PDB entry 4DLK | X-ray diffraction, 2.02 A resolution | chains A and B

Chain A (and B):
Name: Phosphoribosylaminoimidazole carboxylase, ATPase subunit
Source organism: Bacillus anthracis
Notes: EC 4.1.1.21; chain B of this document is another copy of the same molecule, construct and numbering; everything in this record applies to it too
Reference sequence: Q81ZH7 (Q81ZH7_BACAN); numbering as in UniProt (aligned over 1-380)
Amino-acid sequence (380 residues; numbered 1 to 380; the number before each row is that of its first residue):
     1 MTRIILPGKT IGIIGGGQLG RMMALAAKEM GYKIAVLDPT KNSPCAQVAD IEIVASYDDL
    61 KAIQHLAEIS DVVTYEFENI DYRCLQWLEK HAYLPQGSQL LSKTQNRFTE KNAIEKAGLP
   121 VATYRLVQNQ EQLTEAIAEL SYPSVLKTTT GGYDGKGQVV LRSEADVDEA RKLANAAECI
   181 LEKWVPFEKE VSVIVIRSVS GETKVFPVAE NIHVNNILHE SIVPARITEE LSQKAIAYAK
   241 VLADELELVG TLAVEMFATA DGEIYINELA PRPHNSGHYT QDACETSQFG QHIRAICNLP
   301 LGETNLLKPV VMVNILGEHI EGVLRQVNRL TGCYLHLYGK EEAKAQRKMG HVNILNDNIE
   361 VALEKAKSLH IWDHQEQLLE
Metal / ion sites: Ca2+ site 1: Asp154 (together with ATP); Ca2+ site 2: Glu255, Glu268 (together with ATP); Ca2+ site 3: Glu268 (together with ATP)
Small-molecule neighbours:
  - ATP (adenosine-5'-triphosphate), molecule 1: Gln18, Leu19, Glu76, Phe77, Glu78, Tyr153, His213, Leu218, Glu255, Glu268, Arg272, His274, Asn275, Lys348
  - ATP, molecule 2: Phe77, Glu78, Asn79, Lys340, Lys344, Arg347
  - ATP, molecule 3: Arg107, Ala122, Val145, Lys147, Gly152, Tyr153, Asp154, Gly155, Gln158, Glu182, Lys183, Trp184, Val185, Phe187, Glu190, His213, Asn216, Phe257, Asn267, Glu268

Interface between chain A and chain B:
Contacting residue pairs (62):
  Leu6(A) - Leu324(B)
  Leu6(A) - Val327(B)  hydrophobic
  Pro7(A) - Leu337(B)  hydrophobic
  Arg21(A) - Lys28(B)  hydrogen bond (side chain-backbone)
  Leu25(A) - Leu25(B)  hydrophobic
  Leu25(A) - Glu29(B)
  Lys28(A) - Arg21(B)  hydrogen bond (backbone-side chain)
  Lys28(A) - Leu25(B)
  Lys28(A) - Gln47(B)  hydrogen bond (side chain-backbone)
  Lys28(A) - Val48(B)
  Lys28(A) - Leu337(B)
  Glu29(A) - Leu25(B)
  Glu29(A) - Gln281(B)  hydrogen bond
  Glu29(A) - His336(B)  salt bridge
  Glu29(A) - Leu337(B)  hydrogen bond (backbone-backbone)
  Met30(A) - Leu335(B)
  Met30(A) - Leu337(B)
  Gly31(A) - Leu337(B)  hydrogen bond (backbone-backbone)
  Gln47(A) - Lys28(B)  hydrogen bond (backbone-side chain)
  Gln47(A) - Asp50(B)
  Val48(A) - Lys28(B)
  Asp50(A) - Gln47(B)
  Gln281(A) - Glu29(B)  hydrogen bond
  Glu285(A) - Lys308(B)  salt bridge
  Glu285(A) - Tyr334(B)  hydrogen bond
  Glu285(A) - Leu355(B)
  Thr286(A) - Tyr334(B)  hydrogen bond
  Arg294(A) - Tyr334(B)
  Leu299(A) - Val327(B)  hydrophobic
  Pro300(A) - Val327(B)
  Pro300(A) - Asn328(B)
  Pro300(A) - Leu330(B)
  Pro300(A) - Thr331(B)
  Gly302(A) - Tyr334(B)
  Glu303(A) - Tyr334(B)  hydrogen bond (backbone-side chain)
  Asn305(A) - Lys308(B)
  Leu307(A) - Leu307(B)  hydrophobic
  Lys308(A) - Glu285(B)  salt bridge
  Lys308(A) - Asn305(B)
  Leu324(A) - Leu6(B)
  Val327(A) - Leu6(B)  hydrophobic
  Val327(A) - Leu299(B)  hydrophobic
  Val327(A) - Pro300(B)
  Asn328(A) - Ile4(B)
  Asn328(A) - Pro300(B)
  Leu330(A) - Pro300(B)
  Thr331(A) - Pro300(B)
  Thr331(A) - Glu303(B)
  Tyr334(A) - Glu285(B)  hydrogen bond
  Tyr334(A) - Thr286(B)
  Tyr334(A) - Gly302(B)
  Tyr334(A) - Glu303(B)  hydrogen bond (side chain-backbone)
  Leu335(A) - Pro7(B)  hydrophobic
  Leu335(A) - Glu29(B)
  Leu335(A) - Met30(B)
  His336(A) - Glu29(B)  salt bridge
  Leu337(A) - Pro7(B)  hydrophobic
  Leu337(A) - Lys28(B)
  Leu337(A) - Glu29(B)  hydrogen bond (backbone-backbone)
  Leu337(A) - Met30(B)
  Leu337(A) - Gly31(B)  hydrogen bond (backbone-backbone)
  Leu355(A) - Glu285(B)
Interface residues without a listed pair, chain A (36 interface residues in all): Ile4, Met22, Arg329, Gly332
Interface residues without a listed pair, chain B (35 interface residues in all): Met22, Arg294, Arg329

Overview:
36 residues of chain A face 35 of chain B across their interface; the contacts include 15 hydrogen bonds and 4
salt bridges. Polar contacts include Glu29(A)-His336(B), Glu285(A)-Lys308(B) and Arg21(A)-Lys28(B). Chain A
binds 3 copies of ATP. Glu255(A) and Glu268(A) form the Ca2+ site 2.
Both chains are Phosphoribosylaminoimidazole carboxylase, ATPase subunit (Bacillus anthracis). Entry 4DLK
(Crystal Structure of ATP-Ca++ complex of purK: N5-carboxyaminoimidazole ribonucleotide synthetase) was
determined by X-ray diffraction (same publication as 3V4S, 3R5H and 3QFF).
